Entry 8TUG (electron microscopy, 3.50 A resolution); this record covers chains B and N of the 16 polymer chains in the assembly.

== Chain B ==
Protein: DNA-directed RNA polymerase subunit beta
Source organism: Saccharomyces cerevisiae
Notes: EC 2.7.7.6
Reference sequence: A0A6A5Q4H2 (A0A6A5Q4H2_YEASX); residue numbers follow UniProt; this construct covers 1-1224
Chain sequence (1224 residues; each row starts with the number of its first residue):
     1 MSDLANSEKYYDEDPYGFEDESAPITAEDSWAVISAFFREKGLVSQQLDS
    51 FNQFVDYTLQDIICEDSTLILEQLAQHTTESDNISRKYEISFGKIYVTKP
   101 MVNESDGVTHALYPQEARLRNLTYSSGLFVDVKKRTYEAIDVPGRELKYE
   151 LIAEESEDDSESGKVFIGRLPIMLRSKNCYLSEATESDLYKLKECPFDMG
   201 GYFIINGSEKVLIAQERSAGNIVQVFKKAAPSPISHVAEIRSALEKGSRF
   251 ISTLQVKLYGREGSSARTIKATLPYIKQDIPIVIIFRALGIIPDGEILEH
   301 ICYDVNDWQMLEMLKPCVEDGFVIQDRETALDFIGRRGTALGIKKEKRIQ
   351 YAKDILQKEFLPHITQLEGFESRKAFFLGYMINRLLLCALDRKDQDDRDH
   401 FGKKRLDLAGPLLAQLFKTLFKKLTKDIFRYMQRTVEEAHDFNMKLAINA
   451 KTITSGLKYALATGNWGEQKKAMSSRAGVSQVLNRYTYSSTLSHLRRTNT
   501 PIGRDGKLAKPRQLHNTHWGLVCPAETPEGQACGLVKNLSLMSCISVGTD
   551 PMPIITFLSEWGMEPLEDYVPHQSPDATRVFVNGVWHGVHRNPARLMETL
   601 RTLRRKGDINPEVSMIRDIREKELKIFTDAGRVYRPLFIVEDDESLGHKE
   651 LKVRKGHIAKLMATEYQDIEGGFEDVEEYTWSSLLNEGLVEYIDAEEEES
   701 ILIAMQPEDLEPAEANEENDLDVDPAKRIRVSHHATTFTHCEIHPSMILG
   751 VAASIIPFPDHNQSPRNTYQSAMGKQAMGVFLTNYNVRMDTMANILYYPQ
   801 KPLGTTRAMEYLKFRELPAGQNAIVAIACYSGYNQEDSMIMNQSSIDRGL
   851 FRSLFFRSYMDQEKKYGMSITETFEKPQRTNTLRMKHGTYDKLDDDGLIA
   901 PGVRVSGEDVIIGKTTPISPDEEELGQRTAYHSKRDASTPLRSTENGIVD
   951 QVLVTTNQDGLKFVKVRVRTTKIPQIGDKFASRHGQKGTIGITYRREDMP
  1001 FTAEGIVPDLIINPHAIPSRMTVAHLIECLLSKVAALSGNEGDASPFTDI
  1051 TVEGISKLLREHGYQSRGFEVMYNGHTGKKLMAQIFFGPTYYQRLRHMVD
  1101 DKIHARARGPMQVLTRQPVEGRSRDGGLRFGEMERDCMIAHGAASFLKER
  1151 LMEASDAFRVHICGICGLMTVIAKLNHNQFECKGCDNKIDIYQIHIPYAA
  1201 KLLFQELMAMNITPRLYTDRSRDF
Disordered / not traced: 1-19, 73-86, 140-161, 244-251, 340-346, 436-441, 468-475, 503-513, 673-676, 717-735, 880-944
Metal / ion sites: Zn2+: Cys1163, Cys1166, Cys1182, Cys1185

== Chain N ==
Molecule: NTS (47-nt DNA)
Sequence (47 nucleotides; each row starts with the number of its first residue):
     1 CTAGTTGATCTCATATTTCATTCCTACTCAGGAGAAGGAGCAGAGCG

== Interface between chain B and chain N ==
Pairs across the interface (10; chain B residue first):
  Arg241(B) - DT28(N)  salt bridge to the phosphate
  Ser252(B) - DT28(N)  phosphate contact
  Thr253(B) - DT28(N)  phosphate contact
  Tyr275(B) - DA26(N)  hydrogen bond to the base
  Lys426(B) - DC24(N)  phosphate contact
  Arg430(B) - DT22(N)  salt bridge to the phosphate
  Arg430(B) - DC23(N)  phosphate contact
  Arg434(B) - DA20(N)  sugar contact
  Ile502(B) - DC29(N)  base contact
  Ile502(B) - DA30(N)  phosphate contact

== In short ==
Chain B and chain N each contribute 8 residues to their interface; the contacts include 1 hydrogen bond and 2
salt bridges. Polar pairs include Tyr275(B)-DA26(N), Arg241(B)-DT28(N) and Arg430(B)-DT22(N). Cys1163(B),
Cys1166(B), Cys1182(B) and Cys1185(B) form the Zn2+ site.
Chain B is DNA-directed RNA polymerase subunit beta (Saccharomyces cerevisiae) and chain N is NTS (47-nt DNA);
the structure, Cryo-EM structure of CPD-stalled Pol II in complex with Rad26 (engaged state), was determined
by electron microscopy, deposited together with 8TVP, 8TVQ, 8TVS, 8TVV, 8TVW, 8TVX and 8TVY.
